Entry 8TO1 (electron microscopy, 2.80 A resolution); this record covers chains L and O of the 9 polymer chains in the assembly.

Chain L:
Protein: RNA polymerase sigma factor RpoD
Source organism: Escherichia coli (strain K12)
UniProtKB: Q0P6L9 (Q0P6L9_ECOLX); numbering as in UniProt (aligned over 1-613)
Amino-acid sequence (613 residues; each row starts with the number of its first residue):
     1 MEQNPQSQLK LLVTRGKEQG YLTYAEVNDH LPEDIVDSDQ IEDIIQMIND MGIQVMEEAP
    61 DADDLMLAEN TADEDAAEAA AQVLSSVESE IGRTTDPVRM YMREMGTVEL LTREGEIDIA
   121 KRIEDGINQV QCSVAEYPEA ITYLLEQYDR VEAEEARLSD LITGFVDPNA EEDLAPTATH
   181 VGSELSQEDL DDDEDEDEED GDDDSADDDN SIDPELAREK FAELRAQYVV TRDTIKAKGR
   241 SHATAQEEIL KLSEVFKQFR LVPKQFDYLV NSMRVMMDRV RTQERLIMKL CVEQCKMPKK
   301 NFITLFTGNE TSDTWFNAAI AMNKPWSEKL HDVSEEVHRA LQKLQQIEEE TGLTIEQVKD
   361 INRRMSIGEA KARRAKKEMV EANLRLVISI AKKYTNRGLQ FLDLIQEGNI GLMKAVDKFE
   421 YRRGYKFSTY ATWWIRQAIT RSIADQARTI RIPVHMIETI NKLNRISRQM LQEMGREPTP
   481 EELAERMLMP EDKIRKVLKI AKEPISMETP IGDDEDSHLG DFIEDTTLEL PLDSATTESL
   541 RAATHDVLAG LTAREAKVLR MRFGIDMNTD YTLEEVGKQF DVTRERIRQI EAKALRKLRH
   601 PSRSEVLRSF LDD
Not modelled in the structure: 1-6, 61-67, 168-211, 237-241
Residues lining bound ligands:
  - 4QM ((3R,5S,7R,8R,9S,10S,12S,13R,14S,17R)-10,13-dimethyl-17-[(2R)-pentan-2-yl]-2,3,4,5,6,7,8,9,11,12,14,15,16,17-tetradecahydro-1H-cyclopenta[a]phenanthrene-3,7,12-triol), molecule 1: Ile505, Pro510, Ile511, Leu519
  - 4QM, molecule 2: Ile511, Leu519, Phe522, Ile523
Reported in the primary citation:
  - conformationally variable residues (side-chain flip): Trp433, Trp434
  - binding site for Nontemplate strand of lamdba PR promoter DNA (chain O): Tyr425
  - mutagenesis - I35C/S89C/C132S/C291S/C295S: decreased catalytic activity on oxidizing vs. reduced conditions

Chain O:
Molecule: Nontemplate strand of lamdba PR promoter DNA
Sequence (105 nucleotides; each row starts with the number of its first residue):
     1 CGGAATCGAG GGATCCTCTA GAGTTGGATA AATATCTAAC ACCGTGCGTG TTGACTATTT
    61 TACCTCTGGC GGTGATAATG GTTGCATGTA CTAAGGAGGT TGTCG
Not modelled in the structure: 1-39, 76-105

How chain L and chain O interact:
Pairs across the interface (16; chain L residue first):
  Lys414(L) - DT73(O)  base contact
  Tyr425(L) - DA75(O)  stacking on the base
  Lys426(L) - DA75(O)  hydrogen bond to the base
  Thr429(L) - DA75(O)  sugar contact
  Trp433(L) - DA75(O)  phosphate contact
  Arg441(L) - DC70(O)  phosphate contact
  Arg441(L) - DG71(O)  salt bridge to the phosphate
  Arg451(L) - DG69(O)  phosphate contact
  Arg451(L) - DC70(O)  salt bridge to the phosphate
  Pro453(L) - DG69(O)  phosphate contact
  His455(L) - DG68(O)  sugar contact
  His455(L) - DG69(O)  salt bridge to the phosphate
  Asp581(L) - DT51(O)  phosphate contact
  Val582(L) - DT51(O)  phosphate contact
  Arg586(L) - DG50(O)  salt bridge to the phosphate
  Arg586(L) - DT51(O)  phosphate contact
Also at the interface, not in a pair above, chain L (19 interface residues in all): Gly424, Tyr430, Trp434, Lys496, Arg554, Thr583, Glu585
Also at the interface, not in a pair above, chain O (11 interface residues in all): DT52, DG53, DG74
Interface features reported in the paper:
  - interface residues, chain L: Tyr425(L)

In short:
19 residues of chain L face 11 of chain O across their interface, with 1 hydrogen bond, 4 salt bridges and 1
aromatic stacking contact. Polar pairs include Lys426(L)-DA75(O), Arg441(L)-DG71(O) and Arg451(L)-DC70(O).
From the paper: a binding site for Nontemplate strand of lamdba PR promoter DNA (chain O) at Tyr425(L);
I35C/S89C/C132S/C291S/C295S of chain L reduce catalytic activity on oxidizing vs. reduced conditions.
Here chain L is RNA polymerase sigma factor RpoD (Escherichia coli (strain K12)) and chain O is Nontemplate
strand of lamdba PR promoter DNA. Entry 8TO1 (Escherichia coli RNA polymerase unwinding intermediate (I1a) at
the lambda PR promoter) was determined by electron microscopy (same publication as 8TO6, 8TO8, 8TOE and 8TOM).
